Entry 2VS0 (X-ray diffraction, 1.40 A resolution); this record covers chains A and B.

# Chain A (and B)
Protein: Virulence factor esxa
Source organism: Staphylococcus aureus
Notes: chain B of this document is another copy of the same molecule, construct and numbering; everything in this record applies to it too
Reference sequence: Q99WU4 (ESXA_STAAM); residue numbers follow UniProt; this construct covers 1-97
Sequence (97 residues; each row starts with the number of its first residue):
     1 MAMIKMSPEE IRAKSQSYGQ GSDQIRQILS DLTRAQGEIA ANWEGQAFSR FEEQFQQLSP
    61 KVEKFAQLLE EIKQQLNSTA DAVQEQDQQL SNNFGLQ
Disordered / not traced: 1-2, 86-97 (chain B: 1-3, 88-97)
Modified positions: Mse1 (selenomethionine); Mse3 (selenomethionine; parent Met); Mse6 (selenomethionine; parent Met)
Metal / ion sites: Zn2+ site 1: E10, E52 (shared with E38(B) of chain B); Zn2+ site 2: D23 (shared with E53(B), E85(B) of chain B); Zn2+ site 3: E38, E53 (shared with E10(B) of chain B); Zn2+ site 4: E44 (shared with D31(B) of chain B); Zn2+ site 5: E85 (together with cacodylate ion) (shared with D23(B), E70(B) of chain B)

# How chain A and chain B interact
Contacting residue pairs (66; chain A residue first):
  Mse3(A) - N42(B)
  Mse3(A) - W43(B)
  Mse3(A) - E44(B)  hydrogen bond (backbone-backbone)
  I4(A) - N42(B)
  I4(A) - W43(B)  hydrophobic
  K5(A) - N42(B)  hydrogen bond (backbone-backbone)
  K5(A) - E44(B)  salt bridge
  Mse6(A) - I39(B)  hydrophobic
  E10(A) - E38(B)
  K14(A) - E38(B)  salt bridge
  S17(A) - L32(B)
  Y18(A) - L32(B)
  Y18(A) - A35(B)
  Y18(A) - Q36(B)  hydrogen bond
  Y18(A) - I39(B)
  G21(A) - I28(B)
  Q24(A) - I28(B)
  I25(A) - I28(B)  hydrophobic
  I28(A) - G21(B)
  I28(A) - Q24(B)
  I28(A) - I25(B)  hydrophobic
  L29(A) - F65(B)  hydrophobic
  L32(A) - S17(B)
  L32(A) - Y18(B)
  L32(A) - L69(B)  hydrophobic
  A35(A) - Y18(B)
  Q36(A) - Y18(B)  hydrogen bond
  Q36(A) - I72(B)
  E38(A) - Mse6(B)
  E38(A) - E10(B)
  E38(A) - K14(B)  salt bridge
  I39(A) - Y18(B)
  I39(A) - L76(B)  hydrophobic
  N42(A) - I4(B)
  N42(A) - K5(B)  hydrogen bond (backbone-backbone)
  W43(A) - I4(B)  hydrophobic
  W43(A) - T79(B)
  F48(A) - I72(B)  hydrophobic
  R50(A) - Q75(B)
  F51(A) - I72(B)  hydrophobic
  F51(A) - Q75(B)
  Q54(A) - L68(B)
  F55(A) - F65(B)  hydrophobic
  F55(A) - L68(B)
  L58(A) - K61(B)
  L58(A) - K64(B)
  L58(A) - F65(B)
  K61(A) - L58(B)
  K61(A) - K61(B)
  V62(A) - F65(B)  hydrophobic
  K64(A) - L58(B)
  F65(A) - L29(B)  hydrophobic
  F65(A) - F55(B)  hydrophobic
  F65(A) - L58(B)  hydrophobic
  F65(A) - V62(B)  hydrophobic
  L68(A) - F51(B)  hydrophobic
  L68(A) - Q54(B)
  L68(A) - F55(B)
  L69(A) - L32(B)  hydrophobic
  I72(A) - Q36(B)
  I72(A) - F51(B)  hydrophobic
  Q75(A) - W43(B)
  Q75(A) - R50(B)
  Q75(A) - F51(B)
  L76(A) - I39(B)  hydrophobic
  T79(A) - W43(B)
Other interface residues (no listed pair), chain A (38 interface residues in all): S59, E71
Other interface residues (no listed pair), chain B (37 interface residues in all): F48, E71

# Summary
The interface between chain A and chain B involves 38 residues on one side and 37 on the other, with 5
hydrogen bonds and 3 salt bridges. Polar pairs include K5(A)-E44(B), K14(A)-E38(B) and Y18(A)-Q36(B). The Zn2+
site 1 is built by E10(A) and E52(A).
Both chains are Virulence factor esxa (Staphylococcus aureus). Entry 2VS0 (Structural analysis of homodimeric
staphylococcal aureus virulence factor EsxA) was determined by X-ray diffraction together with 2VRZ from the
same study.
